PDB entry 7ZLO | X-ray diffraction, 2.22 A resolution | chains A and C of the 3 polymer chains in the assembly

Chain A:
Molecule: Suppressor of cytokine signaling 2
Organism: Homo sapiens
UniProtKB: O14508 (SOCS2_HUMAN); residue numbers follow UniProt; this construct covers 32-198
Amino-acid sequence (169 residues; row label = number of the first residue in the row):
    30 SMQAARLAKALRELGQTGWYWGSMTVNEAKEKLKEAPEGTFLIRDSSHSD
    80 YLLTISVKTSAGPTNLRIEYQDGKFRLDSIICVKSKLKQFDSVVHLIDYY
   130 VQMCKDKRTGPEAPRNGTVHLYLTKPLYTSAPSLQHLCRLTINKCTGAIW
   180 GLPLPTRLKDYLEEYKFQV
Construct notes: expression tag (30-31)
Residues lining bound ligands: JI0 ([4-[(2S)-3-[(3-ethyl-4-fluoranyl-phenyl)methylamino]-2-[2-(4-fluorophenyl)ethanoylamino]-3-oxidanylidene-propyl]phenyl] dihydrogen phosphate): V55, N56, K59, R73, D74, S75, S76, H77, T83, V86, T88, P92, T93, N94, L95, R96, I110, H149, L150
UniProt features mapped onto this chain:
  - modified residue: S52 (Phosphoserine)
  - cross-link: K173 (Glycyl lysine isopeptide (Lys-Gly) (interchain with G-Cter in ubiquitin))
  - natural variant: S52 (S52N: Increased protein half-life), N94 (N94D: Decreased ability to bind phosphorylated substrates), R96 (R96L: Decreased ability to bind phosphorylated substrates), L106 (L106V: Does not affect ability to bind phosphorylated substrates), C133 (C133Y: Does not affect ability to bind phosphorylated substrates)
  - mutagenesis: R73 (R73E: Impaired ability to mediate ubiquitination of GHR), K87 (K87R: No effect on protein half-life), K154 (K154R: No effect on protein half-life), L163 (L163P: Abolished interaction with ELOB and ELOC, preventing formation of the ECS(SOCS2) complex), C167 (C167F: Abolished interaction with ELOB and ELOC, preventing formation of the ECS(SOCS2) complex), K173 (K173R: Increased protein half-life)

Chain C:
Molecule: Elongin-C
Organism: Homo sapiens
UniProtKB: Q15369 (ELOC_HUMAN); residues 17-112 here = UniProt positions 17-112
Amino-acid sequence (97 residues; numbered 16 to 112; the number before each row is that of its first residue):
    16 MMYVKLISSDGHEFIVKREHALTSGTIKAMLSGPGQFAENETNEVNFREI
    66 PSHVLSKVCMYFTYKVRYTNSSTEIPEFPIAPEIALELLMAANFLDC
Disordered / not traced: 48-56
Construct notes: initiating methionine (16)

Chain A / chain C interface:
Contacting residue pairs (39):
  W50(A) - S86(C)
  K61(A) - S86(C)
  P66(A) - E89(C)
  L156(A) - E89(C)
  Y157(A) - S86(C)
  Y157(A) - I90(C)
  T158(A) - T84(C)
  T158(A) - N85(C)
  T158(A) - S86(C)
  T158(A) - I90(C)
  S159(A) - Y83(C)
  S159(A) - T84(C)
  S159(A) - I90(C)
  A160(A) - Y79(C)  hydrophobic
  A160(A) - Y83(C)  hydrogen bond (backbone-backbone)
  A160(A) - I90(C)
  P161(A) - Y76(C)  hydrogen bond (backbone-side chain)
  S162(A) - Y76(C)
  S162(A) - C112(C)
  L163(A) - Y76(C)  hydrogen bond (backbone-side chain)
  L163(A) - A107(C)  hydrophobic
  L163(A) - C112(C)  hydrogen bond (backbone-backbone)
  Q164(A) - L104(C)
  Q164(A) - A107(C)
  Q164(A) - N108(C)  hydrogen bond
  Q164(A) - C112(C)  hydrogen bond (backbone-backbone)
  L166(A) - F93(C)  hydrophobic
  L166(A) - I95(C)
  C167(A) - I95(C)
  C167(A) - A100(C)
  C167(A) - L103(C)  hydrophobic
  C167(A) - L104(C)
  T170(A) - I95(C)
  I171(A) - L101(C)  hydrophobic
  I171(A) - L104(C)  hydrophobic
  C174(A) - P97(C)  hydrophobic
  P182(A) - L101(C)  hydrophobic
  L187(A) - M105(C)  hydrophobic
  L187(A) - N108(C)
Also at the interface, not in a pair above, chain A (27 interface residues in all): E64, A65, K154, L181, L183, P184, Y190, L191
Also at the interface, not in a pair above, chain C (22 interface residues in all): V73, K80, E92

Overview:
Chain A and chain C form an interface of 27 and 22 residues respectively, with 6 hydrogen bonds. Polar
contacts include P161(A)-Y76(C), L163(A)-Y76(C) and L163(A)-C112(C). Ligands of chain A: compound JI0. From
UniProt: 6 mutagenesis sites on chain A.
Chain A is Suppressor of cytokine signaling 2 and chain C is Elongin-C, both from Homo sapiens; the structure,
Crystal structure of SOCS2:ElonginB:ElonginC in complex with compound 12, was determined by X-ray diffraction,
deposited together with 7ZLM, 7ZLN, 7ZLP, 7ZLR and 7ZLS.
